Entry 9OKC (electron microscopy, 3.67 A resolution); this record covers chains E and F of the 7 polymer chains in the assembly.

== Chain E (and F) ==
Name: Vesicle-fusing ATPase
From: Cricetulus griseus
Notes: EC 3.6.4.6; chain F of this document is another copy of the same molecule, construct and numbering; everything in this record applies to it too
Reference sequence: P18708 (NSF_CRIGR); numbering as in UniProt (aligned over 1-744)
Sequence (747 residues; each row starts with the number of its first residue; numbers below 1 keep their minus sign (Gly-2 is residue -2)):
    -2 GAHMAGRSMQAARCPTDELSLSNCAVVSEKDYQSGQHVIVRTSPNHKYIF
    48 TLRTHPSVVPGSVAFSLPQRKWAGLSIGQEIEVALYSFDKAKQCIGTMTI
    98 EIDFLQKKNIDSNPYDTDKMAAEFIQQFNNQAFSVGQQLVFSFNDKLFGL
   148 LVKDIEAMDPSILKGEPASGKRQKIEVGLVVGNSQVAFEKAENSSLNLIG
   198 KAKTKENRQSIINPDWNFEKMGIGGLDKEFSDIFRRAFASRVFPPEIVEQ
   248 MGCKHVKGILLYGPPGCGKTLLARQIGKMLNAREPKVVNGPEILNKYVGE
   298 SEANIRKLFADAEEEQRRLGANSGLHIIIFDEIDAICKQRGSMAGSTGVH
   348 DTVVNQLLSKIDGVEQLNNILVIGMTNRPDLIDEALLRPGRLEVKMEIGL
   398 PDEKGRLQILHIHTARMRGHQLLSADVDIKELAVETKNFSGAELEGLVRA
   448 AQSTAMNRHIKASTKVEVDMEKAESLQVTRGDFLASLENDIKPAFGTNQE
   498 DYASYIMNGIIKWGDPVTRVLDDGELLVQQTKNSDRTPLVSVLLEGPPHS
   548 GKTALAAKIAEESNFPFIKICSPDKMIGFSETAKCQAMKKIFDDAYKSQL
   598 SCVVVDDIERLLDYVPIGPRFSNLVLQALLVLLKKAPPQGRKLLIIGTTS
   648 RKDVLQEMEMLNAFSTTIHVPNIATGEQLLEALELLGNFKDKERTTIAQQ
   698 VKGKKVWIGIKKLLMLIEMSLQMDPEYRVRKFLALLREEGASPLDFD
Not modelled in the structure: -2 to 206, 741-744 (chain F: -2 to 211, 336-343, 741-744)
Differences from the reference sequence: expression tag (-2 to 0)
Curated features (UniProtKB/Swiss-Prot):
  - binding site (ATP): Asn505 to Trp510, Pro545 to Leu552
  - binding site (Mg(2+)): Thr550
  - modified residue: Lys105 (N6-acetyllysine), Ser207 (Phosphoserine), Tyr259 (Phosphotyrosine), Ser569 (Phosphoserine)
Bound ions: Mg2+: Thr267 (together with ATP)
Residues lining bound ligands:
  - ATP (adenosine-5'-triphosphate), molecule 1: Gly219, Ile220, Gly221, Leu223, Pro262, Gly263, Cys264, Gly265, Lys266, Thr267, Leu268, Asn374, Ile406, His410, Gly438, Ala439, Glu442
  - ATP, molecule 2: Asp359, Arg385, Arg388
  - ATP, molecule 3: Tyr502, Met504, Asn505, Gly506, Ile507, Ile508, Trp510, Val514, Pro545, His546, Ser547, Gly548, Lys549, Thr550, Ala551, Leu552, Asp604, Ile707, Lys708
From the paper describing this entry:
  - post-translational modification sites: Ser207 (citing earlier work)

== Interface between chain E and chain F ==
Contacting residue pairs (58; chain E residue first):
  Ile209(E) - Glu464(F)
  Pro211(E) - Val463(F)
  Trp213(E) - Ser460(F)
  Trp213(E) - Thr461(F)
  Asn214(E) - Thr461(F)
  Phe215(E) - Thr461(F)
  Arg232(E) - Ser450(F)  hydrogen bond (backbone-side chain)
  Arg232(E) - Asn454(F)
  Arg233(E) - Ala447(F)
  Arg233(E) - Ser450(F)
  Arg233(E) - Asp487(F)  salt bridge
  Ala236(E) - Asn454(F)
  Phe240(E) - Met453(F)  hydrophobic
  Glu246(E) - Arg413(F)
  Gln247(E) - Arg413(F)  hydrogen bond (backbone-side chain)
  Gln247(E) - His417(F)  hydrogen bond
  Met248(E) - Arg413(F)
  Met248(E) - Gln449(F)
  Cys250(E) - Arg446(F)
  Lys251(E) - Glu442(F)
  Lys251(E) - Arg446(F)
  Tyr294(E) - Lys293(F)
  Val295(E) - Leu291(F)  hydrophobic
  Val295(E) - Asn292(F)
  Gly338(E) - Arg375(F)  hydrogen bond (backbone-side chain)
  Asn352(E) - Pro288(F)
  Asn352(E) - Glu329(F)
  Asn352(E) - Ala332(F)
  Gln353(E) - Glu289(F)
  Val361(E) - Asn286(F)
  Pro386(E) - Glu440(F)
  Gln526(E) - Gln719(F)
  Gln527(E) - Glu715(F)
  Gln527(E) - Met716(F)
  Gln527(E) - Gln719(F)
  Asn530(E) - Gln719(F)
  Ser531(E) - Glu715(F)  hydrogen bond
  Arg533(E) - Leu683(F)
  Arg533(E) - Glu715(F)
  Thr534(E) - Glu715(F)
  Lys586(E) - Ile574(F)
  Phe618(E) - Arg617(F)
  Asn620(E) - Asp610(F)
  Asn620(E) - Val612(F)
  Leu623(E) - Val612(F)  hydrophobic
  Gln624(E) - Arg607(F)  hydrogen bond
  Gln624(E) - Asp610(F)
  Gln624(E) - Tyr611(F)
  Leu627(E) - Arg607(F)
  Val628(E) - Ile574(F)  hydrophobic
  Leu629(E) - Ile574(F)  hydrophobic
  Glu654(E) - Ile614(F)
  Glu656(E) - Pro613(F)
  Glu656(E) - Arg648(F)  salt bridge
  Asn659(E) - His546(F)
  Ser662(E) - Lys709(F)  hydrogen bond (backbone-side chain)
  Ser662(E) - Met712(F)
  Thr663(E) - Met716(F)
Also at the interface, not in a pair above, chain E (55 interface residues in all): Val239, Val245, Gly296, Arg337, Ser339, Ser356, Leu523, Pro535, Leu536, Pro616, Leu621, Ala625, Lys632, Gln636, Met655
Also at the interface, not in a pair above, chain F (53 interface residues in all): Leu378, Ala439, His456, Lys462, Asp466, Glu497, Met504, Asn505, Pro545, Pro570, Asp571, Gly575, Phe576

== In short ==
Chain E and chain F form an interface of 55 and 53 residues respectively, with 7 hydrogen bonds and 2 salt
bridges. Among the polar pairs are Arg233(E)-Asp487(F), Glu656(E)-Arg648(F) and Arg232(E)-Ser450(F). Chain E
binds 3 copies of ATP. From the paper: a modification site at Ser207(E).
Both chains are Vesicle-fusing ATPase (Cricetulus griseus). Entry 9OKC (22bin20S complex (NSF-alphaSNAP-2:2
syntaxin-1a:SNAP-25), hydrolyzing, class 17) was determined by electron microscopy (same publication as 9OJR,
9OJU, 9OJZ, 9OK3, 9OK5, 9OLJ and 17 further entries).
